8VTL - chains L and M of the 3 polymer chains in the assembly; structure by X-ray diffraction, 3.05 A resolution.

# Chain L
Molecule: Reaction center protein L chain
From: Cereibacter sphaeroides
Reference sequence: P0C0Y8 (RCEL_RHOSH); residues 1-281 here correspond to UniProt positions 2-282 (UniProt number = residue number + 1)
Amino-acid sequence (281 residues; row label = number of the first residue in the row):
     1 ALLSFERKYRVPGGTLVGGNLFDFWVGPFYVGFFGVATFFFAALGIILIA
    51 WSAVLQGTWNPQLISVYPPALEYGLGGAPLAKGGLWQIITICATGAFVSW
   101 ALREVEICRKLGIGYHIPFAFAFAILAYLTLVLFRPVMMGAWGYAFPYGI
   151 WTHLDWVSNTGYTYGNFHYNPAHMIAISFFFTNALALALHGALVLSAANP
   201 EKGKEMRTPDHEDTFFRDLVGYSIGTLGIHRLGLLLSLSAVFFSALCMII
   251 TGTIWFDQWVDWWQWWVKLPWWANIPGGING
Ion coordination: Fe ion: His-190, His-230 (shared with His-219(M), Glu-234(M), His-266(M) of chain M)
Ligand contacts:
  - bacteriochlorophyll a (BCL), molecule 1: Ile-46, Tyr-128, Leu-131, Phe-146, Ile-150, Trp-151, His-153, Leu-154, Trp-156, Val-157
  - bacteriochlorophyll a (BCL), molecule 2: Phe-97, Phe-121, Ala-124, Ile-125, Ala-127, Tyr-128, Leu-131, Trp-156, Val-157, Ser-158, Thr-160, Gly-161, Tyr-162, Asn-166, Phe-167, His-168, His-173, Ala-176, Ile-177, Phe-180, Phe-181, Val-241, Ser-244, Ala-245, Cys-247, Met-248
  - bacteriochlorophyll a (BCL), molecule 3: Val-157, Tyr-162, His-168, Phe-181
  - bacteriochlorophyll a (BCL), molecule 4: His-168, Met-174, Ile-177, Ser-178, Phe-181, Thr-182, Leu-185
  - bacteriopheophytin a (BPH), molecule 1: Thr-38, Phe-41, Ala-42, Gly-45, Ile-49, Ile-89, Cys-92, Ala-93, Ala-96, Phe-97, Trp-100, Glu-104, Ile-117, Ala-120, Phe-121, Phe-123, Ala-124, Tyr-128, Phe-146, Tyr-148, Gly-149, Ile-150, His-153, Phe-180, Ser-237, Leu-238, Val-241
  - bacteriopheophytin a (BPH), molecule 2: Phe-181, Ala-184, Leu-185, Ala-188, Leu-189, Leu-219, Val-220

# Chain M
Molecule: Reaction center protein M chain
From: Cereibacter sphaeroides
Reference sequence: P0C0Y9 (RCEM_CERSP); residues 2-302 here correspond to UniProt positions 3-303 (UniProt number = residue number + 1)
Amino-acid sequence (301 residues; row label = number of the first residue in the row):
     2 EYQNIFSQVQVRGPADLGMTEDVNLANRSGVGPFSTLLGWFGNAQLGPIY
    52 LGSLGVLSLFSGLMWFFTIGIWFWYQAGWNPAVFLRDLFFFSLEPPAPEY
   102 GLSFAAPLKEGGLWLIASFFMFVAVWSWWGRTYLRAQALGMGKHTAWAFL
   152 SAIWLWMVLGFIRPILMGSWSEAVPYGIFSHLDWTNNFSLVHGNLFYNPF
   202 HGLSIAFLXGSALLFAMHGATILAVSRFGGERELEQIADRGTAAERAALF
   252 VRWTMGFNATMEGIHRWAIWMAVLVTLTGGIGILLSGTVVDNWYVWGQNH
   302 G
Modified positions: A1ADZ ((2S)-2-amino-3-(2-methoxyphenyl)propan-1-ol) at position 210
Construct notes: conflict A1ADZ_210 (Tyr211 in P0C0Y9), Val-252 (Trp253 in P0C0Y9)
Ion coordination: Fe ion: His-219, Glu-234, His-266 (shared with His-190(L), His-230(L) of chain L)
Ligand contacts:
  - bacteriochlorophyll a (BCL), molecule 1: Trp-66, Met-122, Val-126, Phe-150, Ala-153, Leu-156, Trp-157, Leu-160, Trp-185, Thr-186, Asn-187, Phe-189, Ser-190, Asn-195, Leu-196, Phe-197, His-202, Ser-205, Ile-206, Leu-209, A1ADZ_210, Val-276, Thr-277, Gly-280, Gly-281, Ile-284
  - bacteriochlorophyll a (BCL), molecule 2: Met-122, Trp-157, Leu-160, Val-175, Ile-179, His-182, Leu-183, Trp-185, Thr-186
  - bacteriochlorophyll a (BCL), molecule 3: Thr-186, Phe-197, A1ADZ_210
  - bacteriochlorophyll a (BCL), molecule 4: Phe-197, Gly-203, Ile-206, Ala-207, A1ADZ_210, Gly-211, Leu-214
  - bacteriopheophytin a (BPH), molecule 1: Ser-59, Leu-60, Gly-63, Leu-64, Trp-66, Phe-67, Ala-125, Val-126, Trp-129, Thr-133, Thr-146, Ala-149, Phe-150, Ala-153, Ala-273, Val-274, Thr-277
  - bacteriopheophytin a (BPH), molecule 2: A1ADZ_210, Ala-213, Leu-214, Ala-217, Met-218, Thr-255, Met-256
  - spheroidene (SPO): Trp-66, Phe-67, Phe-68, Ile-70, Gly-71, Ile-72, Phe-74, Trp-75, Phe-85, Leu-89, Trp-115, Leu-116, Ser-119, Phe-120, Met-122, Phe-123, Trp-157, Met-158, Leu-160, Gly-161, Phe-162, Trp-171, Val-175, Pro-176, Tyr-177, Gly-178, Ile-179, His-182
UniProt features mapped onto this chain:
  - binding site ((7R,8Z)-bacteriochlorophyll b): His-182, His-202
  - binding site (Fe cation): His-219, Glu-234, His-266

# Chain L / chain M interface
Pairs across the interface - 198 pairs, chain L then chain M:
  Ala-1(L) with Arg-253(M), hydrogen bond (backbone-side chain)
  Leu-3(L) with Leu-250(M), hydrophobic; Arg-253(M)
  Phe-5(L) with Arg-241(M); Glu-246(M)
  Glu-6(L) with Leu-250(M); Arg-253(M), salt bridge; Trp-254(M), hydrogen bond
  Lys-8(L) with Glu-246(M), salt bridge
  Tyr-9(L) with Thr-243(M), hydrogen bond; Glu-246(M), hydrogen bond; Arg-247(M); Leu-250(M), hydrophobic; Trp-254(M)
  Arg-10(L) with Trp-254(M)
  Trp-25(L) with Trp-254(M)
  Pro-28(L) with Arg-253(M); Trp-254(M); Gly-257(M)
  Phe-29(L) with Trp-254(M); Thr-255(M); Met-256(M); Gly-257(M)
  Tyr-30(L) with Trp-254(M), hydrogen bond (backbone-backbone)
  Trp-100(L) with Thr-255(M)
  Arg-103(L) with Trp-254(M), hydrogen bond (side chain-backbone); Thr-255(M), hydrogen bond (side chain-backbone)
  Glu-104(L) with Phe-251(M); Thr-255(M)
  Ile-107(L) with Phe-251(M), hydrophobic; Trp-254(M); Thr-255(M)
  Cys-108(L) with Phe-251(M), hydrophobic
  Lys-110(L) with Trp-254(M)
  Leu-111(L) with Arg-247(M), hydrogen bond (backbone-side chain); Phe-251(M); Trp-254(M), hydrophobic
  Gly-112(L) with Arg-228(M), hydrogen bond (backbone-side chain); Phe-229(M)
  Ile-113(L) with Ala-225(M); Val-226(M), hydrophobic; Arg-228(M)
  Gly-114(L) with Ala-225(M), hydrogen bond (backbone-backbone); Arg-228(M)
  His-116(L) with Gln-4(M), hydrogen bond (side chain-backbone); Ala-221(M); Leu-224(M); Ala-225(M)
  Ile-117(L) with Ala-221(M); Thr-222(M); Phe-251(M), hydrophobic
  Trp-151(L) with Phe-197(M)
  Leu-154(L) with Phe-197(M)
  Ser-158(L) with Phe-197(M)
  Tyr-162(L) with Asn-187(M), hydrogen bond; Leu-191(M)
  Asn-166(L) with Leu-183(M); Asp-184(M); Asn-187(M)
  His-168(L) with Leu-183(M), hydrogen bond (side chain-backbone); Thr-186(M)
  Tyr-169(L) with Phe-180(M), hydrophobic; Asp-184(M), hydrogen bond
  Met-174(L) with Phe-180(M), hydrophobic; Leu-183(M), hydrophobic
  Phe-180(L) with A1ADZ_210(M); Ala-213(M), hydrophobic
  Asn-183(L) with Ser-212(M), hydrogen bond (side chain-backbone); Ala-213(M); Phe-216(M)
  Ala-184(L) with Ala-273(M)
  Ala-186(L) with Phe-216(M), hydrophobic
  Leu-187(L) with Ser-212(M); Phe-216(M), hydrophobic; Ala-269(M), hydrophobic
  Ala-188(L) with Ala-273(M)
  His-190(L) with His-219(M), hydrogen bond; Glu-234(M), salt bridge; His-266(M), hydrogen bond
  Gly-191(L) with His-266(M)
  Ala-192(L) with His-145(M); Thr-146(M); Ile-270(M), hydrophobic
  Val-194(L) with Leu-235(M); His-266(M)
  Leu-195(L) with His-145(M); Glu-263(M); His-266(M); Arg-267(M); Ile-270(M), hydrophobic
  Ser-196(L) with Met-142(M); Gly-143(M), hydrogen bond (backbone-backbone); His-145(M)
  Ala-197(L) with Leu-235(M), hydrophobic
  Ala-198(L) with Leu-235(M)
  Asn-199(L) with Gly-143(M); His-145(M); Glu-263(M), hydrogen bond; Arg-267(M), hydrogen bond
  Pro-200(L) with Gly-141(M); Gly-143(M)
  Glu-201(L) with Gln-138(M); Gly-141(M), hydrogen bond (backbone-backbone); Lys-144(M), salt bridge
  Met-206(L) with Leu-235(M)
  Arg-207(L) with Glu-22(M), salt bridge; Leu-140(M), hydrogen bond (side chain-backbone); Gly-141(M); Met-142(M); Leu-235(M)
  Thr-208(L) with Leu-235(M)
  Pro-209(L) with Leu-235(M)
  Asp-210(L) with Met-20(M)
  His-211(L) with Met-20(M); Glu-22(M), salt bridge; Leu-140(M); Met-142(M)
  Glu-212(L) with Met-142(M); Leu-235(M)
  Thr-214(L) with Gly-19(M); Met-20(M), hydrogen bond (side chain-backbone); Arg-29(M); Leu-140(M)
  Phe-215(L) with Thr-133(M); Arg-136(M); Ala-137(M); Leu-140(M), hydrophobic
  Arg-217(L) with Asp-17(M); Gln-46(M); Gly-48(M); Pro-49(M); Ile-50(M); Tyr-51(M)
  Asp-218(L) with Arg-29(M), salt bridge; Ile-50(M); Tyr-51(M), hydrogen bond (backbone-backbone); Arg-132(M), hydrogen bond (backbone-side chain); Arg-136(M)
  Leu-219(L) with Ile-50(M); Trp-129(M); Arg-132(M), hydrogen bond (backbone-side chain); Thr-133(M); Arg-136(M)
  Val-220(L) with Ile-50(M)
  Gly-221(L) with Leu-47(M); Gly-48(M), hydrogen bond (backbone-backbone); Ile-50(M)
  Tyr-222(L) with Leu-39(M); Asn-44(M), hydrogen bond (side chain-backbone); Gln-46(M)
  Ser-223(L) with Asn-44(M), hydrogen bond (backbone-side chain)
  Ile-224(L) with Gly-43(M); Asn-44(M), hydrogen bond (backbone-backbone)
  Gly-225(L) with Asn-44(M)
  Thr-226(L) with Glu-232(M)
  Leu-227(L) with Asn-5(M); Leu-224(M), hydrophobic
  Gly-228(L) with Phe-42(M)
  Ile-229(L) with Phe-216(M)
  His-230(L) with His-219(M), hydrogen bond; Gly-220(M); Ile-223(M); Glu-234(M), salt bridge
  Arg-231(L) with Asn-5(M), hydrogen bond; Ile-6(M), hydrogen bond (side chain-backbone); Phe-7(M); Ser-8(M), hydrogen bond; Trp-41(M), hydrogen bond (side chain-backbone); Phe-42(M), hydrogen bond (side chain-backbone)
  Leu-232(L) with Phe-42(M)
  Gly-233(L) with Phe-216(M)
  Leu-234(L) with Ala-221(M), hydrophobic; Leu-224(M), hydrophobic
  Ser-237(L) with Ala-213(M); Ala-217(M)
  Trp-263(L) with Phe-180(M), hydrophobic
  Trp-266(L) with Leu-86(M), hydrogen bond (side chain-backbone); Arg-87(M), hydrogen bond (side chain-backbone)
  Val-267(L) with Arg-87(M); Phe-91(M), hydrophobic
  Trp-272(L) with Ala-83(M); Leu-86(M), hydrophobic; Arg-87(M), hydrogen bond (backbone-side chain)
  Ile-275(L) with Asn-81(M); Ala-83(M), hydrophobic; Val-84(M), hydrophobic; Arg-87(M), hydrogen bond (backbone-side chain)
  Pro-276(L) with Val-84(M)
  Gly-277(L) with Arg-87(M), hydrogen bond (backbone-side chain)
  Gly-278(L) with Gln-77(M); Val-84(M); Asp-88(M)
  Ile-279(L) with Asp-88(M), hydrogen bond (backbone-side chain); Phe-91(M); Phe-92(M), hydrophobic
  Asn-280(L) with Arg-87(M), hydrogen bond (backbone-side chain); Asp-88(M), hydrogen bond (backbone-side chain); Phe-91(M)
Interface residues without a listed pair, chain L (99 interface residues in all): Leu-2, Tyr-115, Ala-120, Asp-155, Val-157, Phe-181, Leu-189, Leu-193, Lys-204, Asp-213, Leu-235, Ala-273, Asn-274
Interface residues without a listed pair, chain M (97 interface residues in all): Glu-2, Tyr-3, Val-24, Phe-90, Asn-195, Tyr-198, Leu-209, Leu-215, Met-218, Ile-238, Ala-239, Ala-249

# Summary
Chain L and chain M form an interface of 99 and 97 residues respectively, with 44 hydrogen bonds and 8 salt
bridges. Among the polar pairs are Glu-6(L)/Arg-253(M), Lys-8(L)/Glu-246(M) and His-190(L)/Glu-234(M).
Bacteriopheophytin a and bacteriochlorophyll a are bound between chain L and chain M.
Here chain L is Reaction center protein L chain and chain M is Reaction center protein M chain, both from
Cereibacter sphaeroides. Entry 8VTL (Crystal structure of R. sphaeroides Photosynthetic Reaction Center
variant Y(M210)2-methoxyphenylalanine) was determined by X-ray diffraction, deposited together with 8VTJ,
8VTK, 8VTM, 8VTN and 8VTO.
